9CTD - chains D and B of the 4 polymer chains in the assembly; structure by X-ray diffraction, 1.90 A resolution.

# Chain D
Molecule: 3-oxoacid CoA-transferase, A subunit
Organism: Thermosipho melanesiensis
Notes: EC 2.8.3.8
Reference sequence: A6LM40 (A6LM40_THEM4); residue numbers follow UniProt; this construct covers 1-217
Amino-acid sequence (217 residues; row label = number of the first residue in the row):
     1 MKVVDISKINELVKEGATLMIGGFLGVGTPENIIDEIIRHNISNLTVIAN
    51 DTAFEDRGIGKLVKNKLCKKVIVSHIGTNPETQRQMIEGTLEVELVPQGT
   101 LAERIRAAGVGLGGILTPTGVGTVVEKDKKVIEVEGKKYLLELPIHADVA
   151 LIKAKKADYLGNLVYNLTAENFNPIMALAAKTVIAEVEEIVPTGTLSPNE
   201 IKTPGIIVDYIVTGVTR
Unresolved in the structure: 214-217
What the authors report for this chain:
  - mutagenesis - L25M/F54L/T78L, P118E: unchanged catalytic activity
  - specificity-determining residues: Leu25 (proposed by the authors, not directly observed)

# Chain B
Molecule: 3-oxoacid CoA-transferase, B subunit
Organism: Thermosipho melanesiensis
Notes: EC 2.8.3.9
Reference sequence: A6LM39 (A6LM39_THEM4); numbering as in UniProt (aligned over 1-214)
Amino-acid sequence (215 residues; numbered 1 to 215; the number before each row is that of its first residue):
     1 MNPKEKIAIRVAQELKKGQLVNLGIGLPTLVANYIPKDIHVTFQCENGII
    51 GMGPAPKEGYENSDLTNAGASYITALPGAMTFDSAFSFGIIRGGHLDVTV
   101 LGGLQVDEEGHLANWMIPGKMIPGMGGAMDLVTGAKKVIVAMTHTAKGTP
   151 KIVKKCTLPLTSIRKVDLIVTELAVIEPTDEGLLLKEISKETTLDEVLKL
   201 TEAKLIIADDLKIFA
Unresolved in the structure: 1
Differences from the reference sequence: engineered mutation Thr42 (Phe in A6LM39), Cys45 (Ser in A6LM39); expression tag (215)
Ligand contacts: coenzyme A (COA): Lys4, Ile25, Gly26, Leu27, Pro28, Gly102, Gly103, Leu104, Gln105, Asn114, Ile117, Met121, Thr143, Ala146, Lys147, Lys151, Leu158
What the authors report for this chain:
  - binding site for coenzyme A: Leu104, Ile117, Lys120, Met121, Thr143, Ala146, Lys147, Leu158
  - binding site for acetate ion: Glu46
  - catalytic residues: Glu46 (citing earlier work)
  - mutagenesis - E46D: abolished catalytic activity (CoA transferase reaction)
  - mutagenesis - E46A, E46S: abolished catalytic activity
  - mutagenesis - I25K, G103A/Q105E, Q105A, Q105E: unchanged catalytic activity

# How chain D and chain B interact
Contacting residue pairs - 28 pairs, chain D then chain B:
  Gly109(D) - Gly89(B)
  Gly109(D) - Gly93(B)
  Gly109(D) - His95(B)  hydrogen bond (backbone-side chain)
  Val110(D) - Gly89(B)
  Val110(D) - Arg92(B)  hydrogen bond (backbone-side chain)
  Val110(D) - Gly93(B)
  Gly111(D) - Arg92(B)
  Gly111(D) - Gly93(B)
  Leu112(D) - Arg92(B)
  Leu160(D) - Pro77(B)
  Leu160(D) - Gly78(B)
  Asn162(D) - Gly78(B)  hydrogen bond (side chain-backbone)
  Leu178(D) - His95(B)  hydrogen bond (backbone-side chain)
  Thr193(D) - Pro77(B)
  Thr193(D) - Gly78(B)
  Pro198(D) - Ala79(B)
  Pro198(D) - Met80(B)
  Pro198(D) - Thr81(B)  hydrogen bond (backbone-backbone)
  Asn199(D) - Thr81(B)
  Ile201(D) - Ala79(B)
  Ile201(D) - Met80(B)
  Lys202(D) - Met80(B)
  Pro204(D) - Ile50(B)  hydrophobic
  Pro204(D) - Met80(B)
  Pro204(D) - Phe86(B)
  Ile206(D) - Gly18(B)
  Ile206(D) - Leu20(B)  hydrophobic
  Ile207(D) - His95(B)
Other interface residues (no listed pair), chain D (19 interface residues in all): Arg106, Asp158, Ser197, Thr203
Other interface residues (no listed pair), chain B (16 interface residues in all): Ala85, Phe88, Ile90

# In short
Chain D and chain B form an interface of 19 and 16 residues respectively; the contacts include 5 hydrogen
bonds. Among the polar pairs are Gly109(D)-His95(B), Val110(D)-Arg92(B) and Asn162(D)-Gly78(B). Ligands of
chain B: coenzyme A. From the paper: the catalytic residue Glu46(B); E46A and E46S of chain B abolish
catalytic activity; 9 substitutions were tested in all.
Chain D is 3-oxoacid CoA-transferase, A subunit and chain B is 3-oxoacid CoA-transferase, B subunit, both from
Thermosipho melanesiensis; the structure, CtfAB F42TS45C mutant co-crystallized with acetyl-CoA, was
determined by X-ray diffraction (same publication as 9CQ2, 9CRY and 9CSC).
